Entry 8P42 (X-ray diffraction, 2.64 A resolution); this record covers chain A.

# Chain A
Protein: Macrophage infectivity potentiator
Organism: Trypanosoma cruzi
Notes: EC 5.2.1.8
Reference sequence: Q09734 (MIP_TRYCR); residues 3-163 here correspond to UniProt positions 32-192 (UniProt number = residue number + 29)
Chain sequence (161 residues; numbered 3 to 163; the number before each row is that of its first residue):
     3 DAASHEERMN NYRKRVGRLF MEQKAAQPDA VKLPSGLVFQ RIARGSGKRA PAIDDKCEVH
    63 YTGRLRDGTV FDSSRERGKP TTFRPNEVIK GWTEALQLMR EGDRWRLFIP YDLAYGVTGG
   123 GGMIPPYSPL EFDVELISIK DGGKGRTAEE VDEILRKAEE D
Not modelled in the structure: 3-6
Residues lining bound ligands: WRX ((2S)-1-[(4-fluorophenyl)methylsulfonyl]-N-[(2S)-3-(4-fluorophenyl)-1-oxidanylidene-1-(pyridin-3-ylmethylamino)propan-2-yl]piperidine-2-carboxamide): Tyr63, Phe73, Asp74, Phe85, Glu89, Val90, Ile91, Trp94, Ala116, Tyr117, Gly122, Met125, Ile126, Phe134
Reported in the primary citation:
  - binding site for WRX: Tyr63, Phe73, Asp74, Phe85, Val90, Ile91, Trp94, Tyr117, Met125, Ile126

# Summary
Bound to chain A: compound WRX. The paper reports a binding site for WRX at Tyr63, Phe73 and Asp74 among
others.
Chain A is Macrophage infectivity potentiator (Trypanosoma cruzi); the structure, Full length structure of
TcMIP with bound inhibitor NJS227, was determined by X-ray diffraction, deposited together with 8P3C and 8P3D.
